Entry 8XOO (electron microscopy, 1.84 A resolution); this record covers chains O and X of the 21 polymer chains in the assembly.

# Chain O
Protein: NDP-hexose 4-ketoreductase
From: Streptomyces hawaiiensis
Reference sequence: A0A6G5RIJ6 (A0A6G5RIJ6_9ACTN); numbering as in UniProt (aligned over 157-816)
Amino-acid sequence (696 residues; row label = number of the first residue in the row):
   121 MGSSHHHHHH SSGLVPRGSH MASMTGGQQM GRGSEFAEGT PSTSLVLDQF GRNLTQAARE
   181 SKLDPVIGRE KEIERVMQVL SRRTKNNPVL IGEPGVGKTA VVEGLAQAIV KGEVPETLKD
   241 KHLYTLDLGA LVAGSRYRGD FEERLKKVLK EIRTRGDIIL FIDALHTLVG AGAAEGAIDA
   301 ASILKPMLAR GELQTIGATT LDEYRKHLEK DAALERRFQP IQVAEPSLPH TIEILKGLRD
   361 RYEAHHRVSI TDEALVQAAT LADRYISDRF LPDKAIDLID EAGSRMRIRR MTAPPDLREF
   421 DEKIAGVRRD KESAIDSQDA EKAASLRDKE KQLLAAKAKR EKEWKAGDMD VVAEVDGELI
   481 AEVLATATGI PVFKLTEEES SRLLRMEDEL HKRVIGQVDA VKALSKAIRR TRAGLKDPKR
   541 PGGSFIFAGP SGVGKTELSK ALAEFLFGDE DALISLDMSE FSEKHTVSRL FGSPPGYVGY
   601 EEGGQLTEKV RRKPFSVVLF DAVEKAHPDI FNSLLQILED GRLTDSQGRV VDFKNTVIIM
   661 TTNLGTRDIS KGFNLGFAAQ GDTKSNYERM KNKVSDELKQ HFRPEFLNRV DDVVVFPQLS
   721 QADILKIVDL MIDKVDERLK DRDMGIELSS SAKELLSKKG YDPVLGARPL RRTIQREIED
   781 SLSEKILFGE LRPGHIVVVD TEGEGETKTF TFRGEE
Disordered / not traced: 121-163, 411-471, 668-687
Construct notes: initiating methionine (121); expression tag (122-156); engineered mutation Ala284 (Glu in A0A6G5RIJ6), Ala440 (Phe in A0A6G5RIJ6), Ala622 (Glu in A0A6G5RIJ6)
Ligand contacts:
  - ADP (adenosine-5'-diphosphate): Asp184, Pro185, Val186, Ile187, Arg189, Pro214, Gly215, Val216, Gly217, Lys218, Thr219, Ala220, Glu223, Ile354, Leu358, Pro392, Asp393, Ile396
  - ATP (adenosine-5'-triphosphate): Arg513, Val514, Ile515, Gln517, Pro550, Ser551, Gly552, Val553, Gly554, Lys555, Thr556, Glu557, Leu719, Ile727, Ala767, Arg768
What the authors report for this chain:
  - binding site for casein (chain X): Tyr257, Tyr597
  - binding site for ADP: Arg336

# Chain X
Protein: casein
From: Bos taurus
Amino-acid sequence (24 residues; row label = number of the first residue in the row; numbering starts at 0; X marks 24 residues of unknown identity (built as UNK)):
     0 XXXXXXXXXX XXXXXXXXXX XXXX

# Chain O / chain X interface
Chain O residues in contact with chain X, 7 residues: Arg256, Tyr257, Arg258, Glu295, Gly596, Tyr597, Val598

# Summary
Chain O and chain X make no direct contact in this assembly. Chain O binds ADP and ATP. The paper reports a
binding site for casein (chain X) at Tyr257(O) and Tyr597(O); a binding site for ADP at Arg336(O).
Here chain O is NDP-hexose 4-ketoreductase (Streptomyces hawaiiensis) and chain X is casein (Bos taurus).
Entry 8XOO (Cryo-EM structure of the ClpC1:ClpP1P2 degradation complex in Streptomyces hawaiiensis) was
determined by electron microscopy, deposited together with 8XN4, 8XON and 8XOP.
